Entry 4YG3 (X-ray diffraction, 2.29 A resolution); this record covers chain A.

[Chain A]
Name: Outer capsid protein VP4
From: Rotavirus A
Reference sequence: P35746 (VP4_ROTBB); numbering as in UniProt (aligned over 65-225)
Sequence (163 residues; numbered 63 to 225; the number before each row is that of its first residue):
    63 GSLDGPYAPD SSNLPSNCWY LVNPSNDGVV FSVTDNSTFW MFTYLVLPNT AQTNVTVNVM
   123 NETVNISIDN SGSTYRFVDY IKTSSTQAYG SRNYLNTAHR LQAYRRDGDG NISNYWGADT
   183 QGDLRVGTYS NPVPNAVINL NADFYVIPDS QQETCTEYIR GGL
Differences from the reference sequence: expression tag (63-64)
Reported in the primary citation:
  - conformationally variable residues (loop rearrangement): Gly-179 to Gly-184

[Overview]
The paper reports conformational variability at Gly-179.
Chain A is Outer capsid protein VP4 (Rotavirus A); the structure, Structural basis of glycan recognition in
neonate-specific rotaviruses, was determined by X-ray diffraction (same publication as 4YFW, 4YFZ, 4YG0 and
4YG6).
